PDB entry 7MC0 | electron microscopy, 3.30 A resolution | chains A and C of the 4 polymer chains in the assembly

# Chain A
Molecule: ABC transporter, permease protein
Source organism: Neisseria meningitidis serogroup B (strain MC58)
UniProt: Q9JXP3 (Q9JXP3_NEIMB); residues 1-228 here = UniProt positions 1-228
Chain sequence (228 residues; each row starts with the number of its first residue):
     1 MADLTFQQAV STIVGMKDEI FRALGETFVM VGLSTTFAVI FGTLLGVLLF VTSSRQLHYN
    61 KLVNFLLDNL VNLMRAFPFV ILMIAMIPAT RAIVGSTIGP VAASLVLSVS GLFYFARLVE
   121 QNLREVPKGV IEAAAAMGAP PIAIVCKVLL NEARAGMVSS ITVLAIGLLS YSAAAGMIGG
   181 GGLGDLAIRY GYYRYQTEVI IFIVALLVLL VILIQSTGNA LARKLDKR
Not modelled in the structure: 1-4, 227-228

# Chain C
Molecule: ABC transporter, ATP-binding protein
Source organism: Neisseria meningitidis serogroup B (strain MC58)
UniProt: Q9JXP2 (Q9JXP2_NEIMB); residue numbers follow UniProt; this construct covers 1-245
Chain sequence (268 residues; row label = number of the first residue in the row; numbers below 1 keep their minus sign (Met-22 is residue -22)):
   -22 MGHHHHHHHH HHSSGHIDDD DKHMIILDKV SKHYQTRDKT RFAAVEPTSL EIRDGEIFGL
    38 MGYSGAGKST LLRLINLLER PDSGKVNVCG QELTALDAAA LRQARQNIGM VFQQFNLLSN
    98 RTVADNVAFP LEIAGWPSEK IKARVKECLE IVGLTERAGH YPAQLSGGQK QRVGIARALA
   158 PKPQVILADE PTSALDPATT RSVLECLEDI NKRFNVTIVI VTHEMSVIRR LCDRAALLDK
   218 GKVVEIVEVR GNQIHAQSDI GRELIRED
Not modelled in the structure: -22 to 1, 244-245
Construct notes: initiating methionine (-22); expression tag (-21 to 0)

# Interface between chain A and chain C
Residue-residue contacts - 23 pairs, chain A then chain C:
  Gly129(A) - Asn93(C)
  Val130(A) - Leu95(C)  hydrophobic
  Glu132(A) - Arg50(C)  salt bridge
  Glu132(A) - Phe89(C)
  Ala133(A) - Phe89(C)  hydrophobic
  Ala133(A) - Asn93(C)
  Ala135(A) - Arg82(C)  hydrogen bond (backbone-side chain)
  Ala136(A) - Asn53(C)
  Ala136(A) - Arg82(C)
  Met137(A) - Gln83(C)
  Met137(A) - Phe106(C)  hydrophobic
  Met137(A) - Ile110(C)
  Gly138(A) - Arg79(C)
  Gly138(A) - Gln83(C)  hydrogen bond (backbone-side chain)
  Gly138(A) - Ile110(C)
  Ala139(A) - Ile110(C)  hydrophobic
  Pro140(A) - Arg79(C)
  Pro141(A) - Arg79(C)
  Asn151(A) - Asn97(C)  hydrogen bond (backbone-side chain)
  Glu152(A) - Leu95(C)
  Glu152(A) - Ser96(C)
  Glu152(A) - Asn97(C)
  Arg154(A) - Asn97(C)
Interface residues without a listed pair, chain A (17 interface residues in all): Ala134, Lys147, Val148
Interface residues without a listed pair, chain C (16 interface residues in all): Leu55, Ile85, Pro107, Arg154

# Summary
The interface between chain A and chain C involves 17 residues on one side and 16 on the other; the contacts
include 3 hydrogen bonds and 1 salt bridge. Polar contacts include Glu132(A)-Arg50(C), Ala135(A)-Arg82(C) and
Gly138(A)-Gln83(C).
Here chain A is ABC transporter, permease protein and chain C is ABC transporter, ATP-binding protein, both
from Neisseria meningitidis serogroup B (strain MC58). Entry 7MC0 (Inward facing conformation of the MetNI
methionine ABC transporter) was determined by electron microscopy together with 7MBZ from the same study.
